Entry 3OO4 (X-ray diffraction, 1.90 A resolution); this record covers chains A and B.

[Chain A]
Name: Hemoglobin subunit alpha
Organism: Homo sapiens
UniProtKB: P69905 (HBA_HUMAN); residues 1-141 here correspond to UniProt positions 2-142 (UniProt number = residue number + 1)
Chain sequence (141 residues; row label = number of the first residue in the row):
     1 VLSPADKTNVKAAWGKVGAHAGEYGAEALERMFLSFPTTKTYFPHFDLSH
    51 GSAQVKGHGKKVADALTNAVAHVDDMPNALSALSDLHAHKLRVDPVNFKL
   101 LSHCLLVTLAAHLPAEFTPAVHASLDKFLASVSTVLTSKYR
Ion coordination: Nitriheme Fe: His87 (together with nitrite ion)
Residues lining bound ligands:
  - nitrite ion (NO2): Leu29, Phe43, His58, Val62, His87, Leu101
  - Nitriheme (NTE; [3,3'-{7-ethenyl-3,8,13,17-tetramethyl-12-[(E)-2-nitroethenyl]porphyrin-2,18-diyl-kappa~4~N~21~,N~22~,N~23~,N~24~}dipro panoato(2-)]iron): Met32, Thr39, Tyr42, Phe43, His45, Phe46, His58, Lys61, Val62, Ala65, Leu66, Leu83, Leu86, His87, Leu91, Val93, Asn97, Phe98, Leu101, Ser102, Leu105, Leu129, Val132, Ser133, Leu136
UniProt features mapped onto this chain:
  - binding site (O2): His58
  - binding site (heme b): His87
  - site: Thr8, Asn9 (Microbial infection: Cleavage), Lys11 (Not glycated), Ala13, Trp14 (Microbial infection: Cleavage), Tyr24, Gly25 (Microbial infection: Cleavage), Leu29, Glu30 (Microbial infection: Cleavage), His45, Phe46 (Microbial infection: Cleavage), Asp47, Leu48 (Microbial infection: Cleavage), Ser52, Ala53 (Microbial infection: Cleavage), Val55, Lys56 (Microbial infection: Cleavage), Lys56 (Not glycated), Gly59, Lys60 (Microbial infection: Cleavage), Lys60 (Not glycated), Lys90 (Not glycated), Leu91, Arg92 (Microbial infection: Cleavage), Lys99 (Not glycated), Leu106, Val107 (Microbial infection: Cleavage), Thr108, Leu109 (Microbial infection: Cleavage), Val121, His122 (Microbial infection: Cleavage), Ser133, Thr134 (Microbial infection: Cleavage)
  - modified residue: Ser3 (Phosphoserine), Lys7 (N6-succinyllysine), Thr8 (Phosphothreonine), Lys11 (N6-succinyllysine), Lys16 (N6-acetyllysine), Tyr24 (Phosphotyrosine), Ser35 (Phosphoserine), Lys40 (N6-succinyllysine), Ser49 (Phosphoserine), Ser102 (Phosphoserine), Thr108 (Phosphothreonine), Ser124 (Phosphoserine), Ser131 (Phosphoserine), Thr134 (Phosphothreonine), Thr137 (Phosphothreonine), Ser138 (Phosphoserine)
  - glycosylation (N-linked (Glc) (glycation) lysine): Lys7, Lys16, Lys40, Lys61

[Chain B]
Name: Hemoglobin subunit beta
Organism: Homo sapiens
UniProtKB: P68871 (HBB_HUMAN); residues 1-146 here correspond to UniProt positions 2-147 (UniProt number = residue number + 1)
Chain sequence (146 residues; each row starts with the number of its first residue):
     1 VHLTPEEKSAVTALWGKVNVDEVGGEALGRLLVVYPWTQRFFESFGDLST
    51 PDAVMGNPKVKAHGKKVLGAFSDGLAHLDNLKGTFATLSELHCDKLHVDP
   101 ENFRLLGNVLVCVLAHHFGKEFTPPVQAAYQKVVAGVANALAHKYH
Ion coordination: heme Fe: His92 (together with nitrite ion)
Residues lining bound ligands:
  - heme (HEM): Leu31, Thr38, Phe41, Phe42, His63, Lys66, Val67, Ala70, Phe71, Phe85, Leu88, Leu91, His92, Leu96, Val98, Asn102, Phe103, Leu106, Val137, Leu141
  - nitrite ion (NO2): Leu28, Phe42, His63, Val67, His92, Leu106
UniProt features mapped onto this chain:
  - binding site ((2R)-2,3-bisphosphoglycerate): Val1, His2, Lys82, His143
  - binding site (heme b): His63, His92
  - site: Glu7, Lys8 (Microbial infection: Cleavage), Gly25, Glu26 (Microbial infection: Cleavage), Gly29, Arg30 (Microbial infection: Cleavage), Tyr35, Pro36 (Microbial infection: Cleavage), Trp37, Thr38 (Microbial infection: Cleavage), Phe45, Gly46 (Microbial infection: Cleavage), Asp52, Ala53 (Microbial infection: Cleavage), Gly56, Asn57 (Microbial infection: Cleavage), Lys59 (Not glycated), Phe71, Ser72 (Microbial infection: Cleavage), Gly74, Leu75 (Microbial infection: Cleavage), Lys82 (Not glycated), Thr84, Phe85 (Microbial infection: Cleavage), His92, Cys93 (Microbial infection: Cleavage), Lys95 (Not glycated), Arg104, Leu105 (Microbial infection: Cleavage), Leu110, Val111 (Microbial infection: Cleavage), Gly119, Lys120 (Microbial infection: Cleavage), Phe122, Thr123 (Microbial infection: Cleavage), Ala128, Ala129 (Microbial infection: Cleavage) and 2 more in UniProt
  - modified residue: Val1 (N-acetylvaline), Ser9 (Phosphoserine), Thr12 (Phosphothreonine), Ser44 (Phosphoserine), Thr50 (Phosphothreonine), Lys59 (N6-acetyllysine), Lys82 (N6-acetyllysine), Thr87 (Phosphothreonine), Cys93 (S-nitrosocysteine), Lys144 (N6-acetyllysine)
  - glycosylation: Val1 (N-linked (Glc) (glycation) valine), Lys8 (N-linked (Glc) (glycation) lysine), Lys17 (N-linked (Glc) (glycation) lysine), Lys66 (N-linked (Glc) (glycation) lysine), Lys120 (N-linked (Glc) (glycation) lysine), Lys144 (N-linked (Glc) (glycation) lysine)

[Chain A / chain B interface]
Contacting residue pairs (40):
  Glu30(A) with Pro124(B)
  Arg31(A) with Phe122(B), hydrogen bond (side chain-backbone); Thr123(B); Pro124(B); Gln127(B)
  Leu34(A) with Pro124(B), hydrophobic; Pro125(B); Ala128(B)
  Ser35(A) with Gln127(B); Ala128(B); Gln131(B)
  Phe36(A) with Gln131(B)
  Lys99(A) with Glu101(B), salt bridge
  His103(A) with Asn108(B); Val111(B); Gln127(B); Gln131(B), hydrogen bond
  Cys104(A) with Gln127(B)
  Val107(A) with Val111(B), hydrophobic; Ala115(B); Gln127(B)
  Ala110(A) with Cys112(B); Ala115(B); His116(B)
  Ala111(A) with Ala115(B); Gly119(B); Lys120(B)
  Leu113(A) with His116(B)
  Pro114(A) with His116(B), hydrogen bond (backbone-side chain)
  Phe117(A) with Arg30(B), hydrogen bond (backbone-side chain); His116(B)
  Thr118(A) with Arg30(B), hydrogen bond (backbone-side chain)
  Pro119(A) with Arg30(B); Val33(B); Met55(B), hydrophobic
  His122(A) with Arg30(B), hydrogen bond; Val34(B)
  Ala123(A) with Val34(B)
  Asp126(A) with Val34(B); Tyr35(B)
Also at the interface, not in a pair above, chain A (22 interface residues in all): Leu106, Ala120, Lys127
Also at the interface, not in a pair above, chain B (24 interface residues in all): Glu26, Pro51, Arg104, Val109

[Overview]
22 residues of chain A and 24 residues of chain B are in contact, with 6 hydrogen bonds and 1 salt bridge.
Polar pairs include Lys99(A)-Glu101(B), Arg31(A)-Phe122(B) and His103(A)-Gln131(B). Chain A binds Nitriheme
and nitrite ion. Bound to chain B: heme and nitrite ion.
Here chain A is Hemoglobin subunit alpha and chain B is Hemoglobin subunit beta, both from Homo sapiens. Entry
3OO4 (R-state human hemoglobin: nitriheme modified at alpha) was determined by X-ray diffraction (same
publication as 3ONZ and 3OO5).
